PDB entry 6YXY | electron microscopy, 3.10 A resolution | chains AA and AR of the 83 polymer chains in the assembly

[Chain AA]
Molecule: 12S ribosomal RNA
Organism: Trypanosoma brucei brucei
Sequence (1176 nucleotides; row label = number of the first residue in the row):
     1 AUUUUACCAAUUAAGAAGAAUAUUAUAAUAAUGGGUGUCUUAUAUUUUAA
    51 AUAAAUAUUUAAAUUCCGUGUAGUAAAUUUAUUAUUUGUAUUAUUUAUAU
   101 AAUAGGUGUAUUAUAUUUAAAUUUUAAAUUUGUUGUUUUAUAUUUAGAUA
   151 CAUAUUUAUAGAUUAAUAUAUUUAAAUAAUAUUUUAAAAUUUAUUGAACU
   201 GUAAUUAUUAGUUUAAUAUUUUUAGUUUGAUGUUGAAAUAUUUAAUUAAA
   251 GAUGUUACAGUUGUUCUAUAUGUACCAAAUAAAUAUAGUAAGAUUAUUUU
   301 AGUUGAAUUAAUAAAUAAAUAUUUAUUUUUCUUUGUAAAUAUUAUGAACA
   351 AUUUAAAAAUUAAUCUGUUUAACUAAAAUGUUAUAUAUAAUAAUCUAAGU
   401 UAAUUUGAAUAUUAAAAGUACAAGUAUAAUUUGUAAUUCUAAAGUAUUUU
   451 AAUGGUAUAUUUUUAGUAGGUAAAUGAAAAGUAUAAAUGGAUAUAACUUA
   501 AUAUUUAAUAUUUGUUUAAUGAAAAGUAUUUUAUUAUUAUAUUGUAUAGU
   551 AUUAUUAUAGUGUAUAGUUUUUUAAAAAUAUAAAAAUAUUGUUAAUAAAA
   601 UUAUCGUAUUUUAAGUGCGUUUAUUAAAUGCGUUUGUCUAAGAUAAUUAU
   651 UUAAGAUUAUUCUUGUAAAUAUAUUUAAAUAUUAAUAAUUCUUAAAAUAA
   701 AAAAAUAUCCUCAAUUGCAAUAUUAUUGUAGCAUAGUAAUUUGUUAACUA
   751 AAUAUUAAAGUGUUCCAUAGAAAAUUUUUAAAUUACAACAAAUAAAAUAA
   801 AGUAUGAAUUAAUAUCAAAAUUUUAAUAAAAAUUAAAAAAUUAAAAUAGG
   851 GCAAGUCCUACUCUCCUUUACAAAGAGAACAUUAUGAUAUGUAAUUGUAU
   901 GUUUGAUUGGGGCAAUACUAUAUUUAUUUAUAUAGCAUAAGAACUAUAUU
   951 CUUUGAAAUUAUAAAAGGUUCGAGCAGGUUAACAAGCAUUAAAAAUAAAU
  1001 GUGUUUCAUCGUCUACUUAUUACCAUGAUUGNNNNNNNNNNNNNNNNNNA
  1051 AUUCGUUAGUUGGGUUAAAAUCGUUGUAAAGCAGAUUUGUUUAUAUAUUU
  1101 AAUUUUUAUAAUUAAUAAUAAUUAAUAUAAGUACGCAAGGAUUGAUUAUU
  1151 GAAAAAAGAAAGAAGAAUAUAAUUUA
Unresolved in the structure: 207-221, 397-442, 595-784, 1024-1031, 1050-1058, 1066-1070
Construct notes: conflict N1032 (A2395 in 343546), N1033 (U2396 in 343546), N1034 (U2397 in 343546), N1035 (G2398 in 343546), N1036 (U2399 in 343546), N1037 (U2400 in 343546), N1038 (C2401 in 343546), N1039 (A2402 in 343546), N1040 (U2403 in 343546), N1041 (C2404 in 343546), N1042 (A2405 in 343546), N1043 (A2406 in 343546), N1044 (A2407 in 343546), N1045 (A2408 in 343546), N1046 (U2409 in 343546), N1047 (A2410 in 343546), N1048 (G2411 in 343546), N1049 (U2412 in 343546)
Ion coordination: Mg2+ site 1 near A30 (its only coordinating residue here); Mg2+ site 2: A63, G68; Mg2+ site 3: G70 (shared with 2 residues of chain A8); Mg2+ site 4 near G108 (its only coordinating residue here); Mg2+ site 5 near A140 (its only coordinating residue here); Mg2+ site 6 near U145 (its only coordinating residue here); Mg2+ site 7 near A146 (its only coordinating residue here); Mg2+ site 8: A198, C199; Mg2+ site 9: A238, A551; Mg2+ site 10 near U267 (its only coordinating residue here); Mg2+ site 11 near G469 (its only coordinating residue here); Mg2+ site 12 near A495 (its only coordinating residue here); 6 more Mg2+ sites not listed

[Chain AR]
Molecule: bL17m
Organism: Trypanosoma brucei brucei
UniProt: Q57YI7 (Q57YI7_TRYB2); numbering as in UniProt (aligned over 1-301)
Sequence (301 residues; each row starts with the number of its first residue):
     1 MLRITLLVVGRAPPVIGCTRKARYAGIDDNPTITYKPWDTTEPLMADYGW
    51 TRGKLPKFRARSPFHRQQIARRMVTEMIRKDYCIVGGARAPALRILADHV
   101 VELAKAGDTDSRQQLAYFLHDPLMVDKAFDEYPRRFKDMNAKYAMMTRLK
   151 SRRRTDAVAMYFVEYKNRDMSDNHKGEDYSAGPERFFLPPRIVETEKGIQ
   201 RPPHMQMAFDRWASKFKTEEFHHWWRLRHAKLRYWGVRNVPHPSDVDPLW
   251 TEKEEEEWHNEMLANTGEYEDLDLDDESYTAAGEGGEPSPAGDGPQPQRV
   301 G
Unresolved in the structure: 1-9, 267-301
Residues lining bound ligands: spermidine (SPD): Tyr24, Ala25, Gly26

[How chain AA and chain AR interact]
Pairs across the interface (91; chain AA residue first):
  U515(AA) - Arg72(AR)  hydrogen bond to the base
  U515(AA) - Arg89(AR)  base contact
  U515(AA) - Arg153(AR)  hydrogen bond to the base
  U516(AA) - Arg61(AR)  salt bridge to the phosphate
  U516(AA) - His65(AR)  salt bridge to the phosphate
  U516(AA) - Gln68(AR)  sugar contact
  U516(AA) - Arg72(AR)  salt bridge to the phosphate
  U553(AA) - Tyr234(AR)  stacking on the base
  U569(AA) - Arg228(AR)  sugar contact
  U570(AA) - Arg228(AR)  salt bridge to the phosphate
  U570(AA) - Lys231(AR)  salt bridge to the phosphate
  U570(AA) - Trp235(AR)  stacking on the base
  U571(AA) - Arg61(AR)  sugar contact
  U572(AA) - Arg61(AR)  salt bridge to the phosphate
  U572(AA) - Arg153(AR)  sugar contact
  U572(AA) - Asp156(AR)  hydrogen bond to the sugar
  U573(AA) - Arg59(AR)  base contact
  U573(AA) - Arg89(AR)  salt bridge to the phosphate
  A574(AA) - Arg23(AR)  hydrogen bond to the base
  A574(AA) - Trp50(AR)  sugar contact
  A574(AA) - Pro56(AR)  base contact
  A574(AA) - Phe58(AR)  phosphate contact
  A574(AA) - Arg59(AR)  hydrogen bond to the phosphate
  A574(AA) - Gly87(AR)  phosphate contact
  A574(AA) - Ala88(AR)  hydrogen bond to the phosphate
  A574(AA) - Pro91(AR)  base contact
  A574(AA) - Tyr161(AR)  base contact
  A575(AA) - Arg23(AR)  sugar contact
  A575(AA) - Trp50(AR)  phosphate contact
  A575(AA) - Arg59(AR)  salt bridge to the phosphate
  A576(AA) - Arg20(AR)  hydrogen bond to the phosphate
  A577(AA) - Arg20(AR)  salt bridge to the phosphate
  A794(AA) - Cys18(AR)  sugar contact
  A795(AA) - Cys18(AR)  phosphate contact
  A795(AA) - Arg20(AR)  phosphate contact
  A796(AA) - Arg20(AR)  phosphate contact
  A797(AA) - Lys57(AR)  salt bridge to the phosphate
  A797(AA) - Pro63(AR)  sugar contact
  U798(AA) - Lys57(AR)  salt bridge to the phosphate
  U798(AA) - Ala60(AR)  sugar contact
  U798(AA) - Arg61(AR)  sugar contact
  U798(AA) - Arg66(AR)  salt bridge to the phosphate
  A799(AA) - Arg59(AR)  phosphate contact
  A799(AA) - Ala60(AR)  phosphate contact
  A800(AA) - Arg59(AR)  salt bridge to the phosphate
  G802(AA) - Asp156(AR)  hydrogen bond to the base
  G802(AA) - Ala157(AR)  hydrogen bond to the base
  U803(AA) - Arg154(AR)  base contact
  U803(AA) - Thr155(AR)  base contact
  U803(AA) - Ala157(AR)  sugar contact
  U1150(AA) - Arg11(AR)  hydrogen bond to the base
  G1151(AA) - Arg11(AR)  hydrogen bond to the base
  G1162(AA) - Arg148(AR)  hydrogen bond to the sugar
  A1163(AA) - Tyr24(AR)  phosphate contact
  A1163(AA) - Arg148(AR)  hydrogen bond to the base
  A1163(AA) - Tyr161(AR)  hydrogen bond to the base
  A1164(AA) - Tyr24(AR)  base contact
  G1165(AA) - Arg23(AR)  base contact
  G1165(AA) - Tyr24(AR)  hydrogen bond to the base
  G1165(AA) - Trp50(AR)  base contact
  G1165(AA) - Thr51(AR)  base contact
  G1165(AA) - Arg52(AR)  hydrogen bond to the phosphate
  A1166(AA) - Arg52(AR)  salt bridge to the phosphate
  A1167(AA) - Arg52(AR)  phosphate contact
  A1167(AA) - Pro56(AR)  sugar contact
  A1167(AA) - Pro91(AR)  base contact
  A1167(AA) - Arg94(AR)  salt bridge to the phosphate
  A1167(AA) - Ile95(AR)  sugar contact
  A1167(AA) - Lys142(AR)  salt bridge to the phosphate
  A1167(AA) - Met146(AR)  base contact
  U1168(AA) - Arg52(AR)  salt bridge to the phosphate
  U1168(AA) - Gly53(AR)  phosphate contact
  U1168(AA) - Lys54(AR)  sugar contact
  U1168(AA) - Leu55(AR)  sugar contact
  U1168(AA) - Arg94(AR)  hydrogen bond to the base
  U1168(AA) - Ile95(AR)  sugar contact
  U1168(AA) - His99(AR)  hydrogen bond to the base
  U1168(AA) - Lys142(AR)  hydrogen bond to the base
  A1169(AA) - Ile27(AR)  base contact
  A1169(AA) - Arg52(AR)  sugar contact
  U1174(AA) - Asn140(AR)  hydrogen bond to the phosphate
  U1175(AA) - Asp138(AR)  hydrogen bond to the sugar
  U1175(AA) - Met139(AR)  base contact
  U1175(AA) - Asn140(AR)  hydrogen bond to the base
  U1175(AA) - Ala141(AR)  hydrogen bond to the base
  U1175(AA) - Lys142(AR)  base contact
  U1175(AA) - Lys166(AR)  hydrogen bond to the base
  A1176(AA) - Asp138(AR)  sugar contact
  A1176(AA) - Met139(AR)  base contact
  A1176(AA) - Lys166(AR)  base contact
  A1176(AA) - Asn167(AR)  base contact
Other interface residues (no listed pair), chain AA (35 interface residues in all): U1170
Other interface residues (no listed pair), chain AR (59 interface residues in all): Thr19, Tyr48, Gly49, Ser62, Ile69, Gly86, Asp98, Arg152, Val158, Leu232

[Summary]
Chain AA and chain AR form an interface of 35 and 59 residues respectively, with 24 hydrogen bonds, 17 salt
bridges and 2 aromatic stacking contacts. Polar pairs include U515(AA)-Arg72(AR), U515(AA)-Arg153(AR) and
A574(AA)-Arg23(AR). Ligands of chain AR: spermidine.
Chain AA is 12S ribosomal RNA and chain AR is bL17m, both from Trypanosoma brucei brucei; the structure, State
B of the Trypanosoma brucei mitoribosomal large subunit assembly intermediate, was determined by electron
microscopy (same publication as 6YXX).
